Entry 6VLU (X-ray diffraction, 1.60 A resolution); this record covers chain A.

[Chain A]
Molecule: Coagulation factor XIa light chain
Source organism: Homo sapiens
Notes: EC 3.4.21.27
Reference sequence: P03951 (FA11_HUMAN); numbering as in UniProt (aligned over 388-625)
Sequence (238 residues; row label = number of the first residue in the row):
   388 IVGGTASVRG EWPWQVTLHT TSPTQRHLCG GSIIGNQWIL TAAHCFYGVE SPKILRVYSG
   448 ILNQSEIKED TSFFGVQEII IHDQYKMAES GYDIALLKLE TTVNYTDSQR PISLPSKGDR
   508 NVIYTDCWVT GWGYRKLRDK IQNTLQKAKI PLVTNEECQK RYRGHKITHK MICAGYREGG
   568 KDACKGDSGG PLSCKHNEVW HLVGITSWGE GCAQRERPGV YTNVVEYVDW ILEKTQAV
Unresolved in the structure: 624-625
Sequence notes: engineered mutation Ser-500 (Cys in P03951)
Disulfides: Cys-416/Cys-432, Cys-514/Cys-581, Cys-545/Cys-560, Cys-571/Cys-599
Residues lining bound ligands: R2Y (N-cyclohexyl-D-leucyl-N-[(1-aminoisoquinolin-6-yl)methyl]-4,4-difluoro-L-prolinamide): His-431, Ala-475, Glu-476, Leu-524, His-552, Asp-569, Ala-570, Cys-571, Lys-572, Ser-575, Thr-593, Ser-594, Trp-595, Gly-596, Glu-597, Gly-598, Cys-599, Ala-600, Gly-606, Val-607, Tyr-608

[Summary]
Ligands of chain A: compound R2Y.
Chain A is Coagulation factor XIa light chain (Homo sapiens); the structure, Factor XIa in complex with
compound 7, was determined by X-ray diffraction together with 6VLM and 6VLV from the same study.
